Entry 1IC8 (X-ray diffraction, 2.60 A resolution); this record covers chains A and B of the 4 polymer chains in the assembly.

# Chain A (and B)
Molecule: Hepatocyte nuclear factor 1-alpha
Organism: Homo sapiens
Notes: fragment: dna binding domain; chain B of this document is another copy of the same molecule, construct and numbering; everything in this record applies to it too
UniProt: P20823 (HNF1A_HUMAN); numbering as in UniProt (aligned over 85-278)
Chain sequence (194 residues; numbered 85 to 278; the number before each row is that of its first residue):
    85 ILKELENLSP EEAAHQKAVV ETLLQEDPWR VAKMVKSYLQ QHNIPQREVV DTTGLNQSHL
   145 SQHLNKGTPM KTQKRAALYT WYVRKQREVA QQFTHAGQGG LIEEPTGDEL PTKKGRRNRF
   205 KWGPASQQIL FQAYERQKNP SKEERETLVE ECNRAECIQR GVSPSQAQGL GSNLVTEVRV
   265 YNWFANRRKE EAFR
Unresolved in the structure: 85-86, 181-200, 277-278 (chain B: 180-200)
Swiss-Prot annotation at these positions:
  - DNA-binding region: Gly199 (Homeobox)
  - region (Interaction with DNA): Gln130 to Glu132, His143 to Asn149, Lys155 to Lys158, Arg203 to Trp206, Arg263 to Tyr265, Asn270 to Lys273
  - motif: Lys197 to Lys205 (Nuclear localization signal)
  - modified residue (Phosphoserine): Ser93, Ser247
  - cross-link: Lys117 (Glycyl lysine isopeptide (Lys-Gly) (interchain with G-Cter in ubiquitin))
  - natural variant: Leu107 (L107R: In MODY3), Lys117 (K117E: In MODY3; uncertain significance), Tyr122 (Y122C: In MODY3), Asn127 (N127Y: In a hepatocellular carcinoma sample), Ile128 (I128N: In MODY3; uncertain significance), Pro129 (P129T: In MODY3; uncertain significance), Arg131 (R131Q: In MODY3; R131W: In MODY3), Val133 (V133M: In MODY3), Ser142 (S142F: In MODY3), His143 (H143Y: In MODY3), Lys158 (K158N: In MODY3; uncertain significance), Arg159 (R159Q: In MODY3; R159W: In MODY3), 20 further natural variant entries in UniProt
  - mutagenesis: Lys117 (K117R: Strong loss of SPOP-mediated ubiquitination), Asn127 (N127W: Abolishes transcription activation), Glu132 (E132K: Abolishes transcription activation), Phe177 (F177S: No significant effect on transcription activation), Ile186 (I186Q: No effect on transcription activation), Thr190 (T190Q: No effect on transcription activation), Asn202 (N202D: Reduces transcription activation by 70%), Val246 (V246D: Reduces transcription activation by 75%), Asn257 (N257W: Reduces transcription activation by 70%)

# How chain A and chain B interact
Residue-residue contacts (5; chain A residue first):
  Trp113(A) - Phe277(B)  hydrophobic
  Asn149(A) - Arg278(B)  hydrogen bond (backbone-side chain)
  Gly151(A) - Ala276(B)
  Gly151(A) - Phe277(B)
  Glu274(A) - Lys150(B)
Other interface residues (no listed pair), chain A (5 interface residues in all): Asp111

# Summary
Chain A and chain B form an interface of 5 and 4 residues respectively, with 1 hydrogen bond. Its one
hydrogen-bonded contact is Asn149(A)-Arg278(B). From UniProt: a DNA-binding region and 9 mutagenesis sites on
chain A.
Both chains are Hepatocyte nuclear factor 1-alpha (Homo sapiens). Entry 1IC8 (Hepatocyte nuclear factor 1A
bound to DNA : MODY3 gene product) was determined by X-ray diffraction.
